7WOV - chains A and D of the 9 polymer chains in the assembly; structure by electron microscopy, 3.87 A resolution.

== Chain A ==
Molecule: Spike glycoprotein
From: Severe acute respiratory syndrome coronavirus 2
UniProtKB: P0DTC2 (SPIKE_SARS2); aligned to UniProt positions 1-1208 over residues 1-1208
Amino-acid sequence (1285 residues; row label = number of the first residue in the row; note: 8 numbers in that range are skipped by the numbering (no residue carries them; nothing is unmodelled there); a row labelled like 177A-177E holds insertion residues (177A, then the next letters in order)):
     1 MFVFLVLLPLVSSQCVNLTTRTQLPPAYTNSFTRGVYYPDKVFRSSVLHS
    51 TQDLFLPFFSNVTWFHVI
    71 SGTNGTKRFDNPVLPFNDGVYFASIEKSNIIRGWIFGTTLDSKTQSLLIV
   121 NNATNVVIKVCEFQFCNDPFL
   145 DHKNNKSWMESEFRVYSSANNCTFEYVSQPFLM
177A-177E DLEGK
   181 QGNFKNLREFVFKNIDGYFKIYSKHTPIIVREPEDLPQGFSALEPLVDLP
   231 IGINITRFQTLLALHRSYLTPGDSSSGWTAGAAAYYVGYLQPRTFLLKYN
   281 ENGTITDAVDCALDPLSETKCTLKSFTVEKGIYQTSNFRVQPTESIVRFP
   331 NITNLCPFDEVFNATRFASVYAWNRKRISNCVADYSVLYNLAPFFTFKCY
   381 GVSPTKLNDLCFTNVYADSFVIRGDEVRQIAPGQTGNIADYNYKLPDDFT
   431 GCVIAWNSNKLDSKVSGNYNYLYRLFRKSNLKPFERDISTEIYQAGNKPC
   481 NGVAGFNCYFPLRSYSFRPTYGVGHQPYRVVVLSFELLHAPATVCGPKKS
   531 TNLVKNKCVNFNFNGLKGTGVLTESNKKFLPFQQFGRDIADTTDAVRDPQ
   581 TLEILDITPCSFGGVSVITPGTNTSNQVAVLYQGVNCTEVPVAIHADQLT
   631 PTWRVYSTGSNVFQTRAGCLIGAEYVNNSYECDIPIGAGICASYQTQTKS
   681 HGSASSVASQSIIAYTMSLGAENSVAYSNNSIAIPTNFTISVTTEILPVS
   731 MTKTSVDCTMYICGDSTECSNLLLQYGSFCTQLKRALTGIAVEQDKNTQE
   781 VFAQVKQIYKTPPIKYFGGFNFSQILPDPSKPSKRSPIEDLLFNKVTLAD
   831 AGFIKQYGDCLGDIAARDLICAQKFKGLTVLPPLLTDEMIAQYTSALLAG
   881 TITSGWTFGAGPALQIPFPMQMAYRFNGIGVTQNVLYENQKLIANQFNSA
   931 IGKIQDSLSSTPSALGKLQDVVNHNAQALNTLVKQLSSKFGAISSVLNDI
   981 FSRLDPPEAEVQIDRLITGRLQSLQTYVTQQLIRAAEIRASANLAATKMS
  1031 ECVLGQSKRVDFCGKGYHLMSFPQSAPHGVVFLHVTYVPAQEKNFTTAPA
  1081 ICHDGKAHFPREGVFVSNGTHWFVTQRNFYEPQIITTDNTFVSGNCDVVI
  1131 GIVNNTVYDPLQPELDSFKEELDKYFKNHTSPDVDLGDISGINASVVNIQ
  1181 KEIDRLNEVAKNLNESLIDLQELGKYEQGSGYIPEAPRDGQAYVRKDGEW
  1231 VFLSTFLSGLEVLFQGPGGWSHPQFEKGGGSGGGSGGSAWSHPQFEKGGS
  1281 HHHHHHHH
Disordered / not traced: 1-23, 71-78, 145-155, 177A-177E, 248-260, 621-640, 677-688, 828-846, 1148-1288
Construct notes: variant Val67 (Ala in P0DTC2), Ile95 (Thr in P0DTC2), Asp145 (Gly142 in P0DTC2), Ile209 (Leu212 in P0DTC2), Asp339 (Gly in P0DTC2), Leu371 (Ser in P0DTC2), Pro373 (Ser in P0DTC2), Phe375 (Ser in P0DTC2), Asn417 (Lys in P0DTC2), Lys440 (Asn in P0DTC2), Ser446 (Gly in P0DTC2), Asn477 (Ser in P0DTC2), Lys478 (Thr in P0DTC2), Ala484 (Glu in P0DTC2), Arg493 (Gln in P0DTC2), Ser496 (Gly in P0DTC2), Arg498 (Gln in P0DTC2), Tyr501 (Asn in P0DTC2), His505 (Tyr in P0DTC2), Lys547 (Thr in P0DTC2), Gly614 (Asp in P0DTC2), Tyr655 (His in P0DTC2), Lys679 (Asn in P0DTC2), His681 (Pro in P0DTC2), Lys764 (Asn in P0DTC2), Tyr796 (Asp in P0DTC2), Pro817 (Phe in P0DTC2), Lys856 (Asn in P0DTC2), His954 (Gln in P0DTC2), Lys969 (Asn in P0DTC2), Phe981 (Leu in P0DTC2); insertion (212-214); engineered mutation Gly682 (Arg in P0DTC2), Ser683 (Arg in P0DTC2), Ser685 (Arg in P0DTC2), Pro892 (Ala in P0DTC2), Pro899 (Ala in P0DTC2), Pro942 (Ala in P0DTC2), Pro986 (Lys in P0DTC2), Pro987 (Val in P0DTC2); expression tag (1209-1288)
Disulfides: Cys131-Cys166, Cys291-Cys301, Cys336-Cys361, Cys379-Cys432, Cys391-Cys525, Cys480-Cys488, Cys538-Cys590, Cys617-Cys649, Cys662-Cys671, Cys738-Cys760, Cys743-Cys749, Cys1032-Cys1043, Cys1082-Cys1126
Covalent attachments: N-acetylglucosamine (NAG) linked to Asn331, Asn709, Asn717, Asn801, Asn1134
UniProt features mapped onto this chain:
  - region: Asn280 to Cys301 (Putative superantigen), Arg403 to Asp405 (Integrin-binding motif), Asn448 to Phe456 (Immunodominant HLA epitope recognized by the CD8+), Ser816 to Tyr837 (Fusion peptide 1), Lys835 to Phe855 (Fusion peptide 2), Asp1163 to Glu1202 (Heptad repeat 2)
  - site: Arg815, Ser816 (Cleavage)
  - glycosylation: Asn17 (N-linked (GlcNAc...) (complex) asparagine), Asn61 (N-linked (GlcNAc...) (hybrid) asparagine), Asn74 (N-linked (GlcNAc...) (complex) asparagine), Asn122 (N-linked (GlcNAc...) (hybrid) asparagine), Asn149 (N-linked (GlcNAc...) (complex) asparagine), Asn165 (N-linked (GlcNAc...) (complex) asparagine), Asn234 (N-linked (GlcNAc...) (high mannose) asparagine), Asn282 (N-linked (GlcNAc...) (complex) asparagine), Thr323 (O-linked (GalNAc) threonine), Ser325 (O-linked (HexNAc...) serine), Asn331 (N-linked (GlcNAc...) (complex) asparagine), Asn343 (N-linked (GlcNAc...) (complex) asparagine), Asn603 (N-linked (GlcNAc...) (hybrid) asparagine), Asn616 (N-linked (GlcNAc...) (complex) asparagine), Asn657 (N-linked (GlcNAc...) (complex) asparagine), Thr676 (O-linked (GlcNAc...) threonine), Thr678 (O-linked (GlcNAc...) threonine), Asn709 (N-linked (GlcNAc...) (high mannose) asparagine), Asn717 (N-linked (GlcNAc...) (hybrid) asparagine), Asn801 (N-linked (GlcNAc...) (hybrid) asparagine) and 6 more in UniProt

== Chain D ==
Molecule: 16L9 Fv
From: Homo sapiens
Amino-acid sequence (247 residues; row label = number of the first residue in the row):
     1 QSVLTQPPSASGSPGQSVTISCTGTSSDFGGYNSVSWYQQHPGKAPKLMI
    51 YEVSKRPSGVPDRFSGSKSGNTASLTVSGLQAEDEADYYCSSYAGSNNFD
   101 VFGTGTKVTVLGGGGSGGGGSGGGGSEVQLVESGGGLIQPGGSLRLSCAA
   151 SGFTVSSNYMSWVRQAPGKGLEWVSVIYSGGSTYYADSVKGRFTISRDNS
   201 ENTLYLQMNSLRAEDTAVYYCARGEIQPYYYYGMDVWGQGTTVTVSS
Disordered / not traced: 1-2, 115-123
Disulfides: Cys22-Cys90, Cys148-Cys221

== Interface between chain A and chain D ==
Contacting residue pairs - 37 pairs, chain A then chain D:
  Arg403(A) - Tyr32(D)  hydrogen bond
  Asp405(A) - Ser96(D)  hydrogen bond (backbone-side chain)
  Thr415(A) - Gly181(D)
  Thr415(A) - Tyr184(D)  hydrogen bond (backbone-side chain)
  Gly416(A) - Tyr184(D)
  Asn417(A) - Tyr178(D)
  Asp420(A) - Gly181(D)
  Asp420(A) - Ser182(D)
  Tyr421(A) - Tyr159(D)
  Tyr421(A) - Tyr178(D)
  Tyr421(A) - Ser179(D)  hydrogen bond
  Leu455(A) - Tyr159(D)  hydrogen bond (backbone-side chain)
  Phe456(A) - Tyr159(D)
  Phe456(A) - Tyr230(D)  hydrophobic
  Phe456(A) - Tyr232(D)  hydrophobic
  Arg457(A) - Tyr159(D)  hydrogen bond (backbone-side chain)
  Arg457(A) - Ser179(D)
  Asn460(A) - Gly181(D)  hydrogen bond (side chain-backbone)
  Tyr473(A) - Ser157(D)  hydrogen bond (side chain-backbone)
  Ala475(A) - Phe153(D)  hydrophobic
  Ala475(A) - Thr154(D)  hydrogen bond (backbone-side chain)
  Ala475(A) - Ser157(D)
  Gly476(A) - Thr154(D)
  Asn477(A) - Gly152(D)
  Asn477(A) - Thr154(D)  hydrogen bond
  Phe486(A) - Gly233(D)
  Phe486(A) - Met234(D)  hydrophobic
  Tyr489(A) - Phe153(D)
  Tyr489(A) - Tyr230(D)
  Tyr489(A) - Tyr232(D)  hydrogen bond (side chain-backbone)
  Tyr489(A) - Gly233(D)  hydrogen bond (side chain-backbone)
  Phe490(A) - Tyr230(D)
  Arg493(A) - Tyr32(D)
  Tyr501(A) - Asp28(D)
  Gly502(A) - Asp28(D)  hydrogen bond (backbone-side chain)
  His505(A) - Gly30(D)
  His505(A) - Gly31(D)  hydrogen bond (side chain-backbone)
Other interface residues (no listed pair), chain A (27 interface residues in all): Tyr453, Lys458, Ser459, Asn487, Thr500
Other interface residues (no listed pair), chain D (20 interface residues in all): Gly180

== Summary ==
Chain A and chain D form an interface of 27 and 20 residues respectively; the contacts include 14 hydrogen
bonds. Polar contacts include Arg403(A)-Tyr32(D), Asp405(A)-Ser96(D) and Thr415(A)-Tyr184(D).
N-acetylglucosamine is covalently linked to Asn331(A), Asn709(A), Asn717(A), Asn801(A) and Asn1134(A).
Here chain A is Spike glycoprotein (Severe acute respiratory syndrome coronavirus 2) and chain D is 16L9 Fv
(Homo sapiens). Entry 7WOV (The state 5 of Omicron Spike with bispecific antibody FD01) was determined by
electron microscopy (same publication as 7WOP, 7WOQ, 7WOR, 7WOS, 7WOU and 7WOW).
